Entry 7JVM (X-ray diffraction, 2.17 A resolution); this record covers chain A.

Chain A:
Protein: Tyrosine-protein phosphatase non-receptor type 11
Source organism: Homo sapiens
Notes: EC 3.1.3.48
UniProt: Q06124 (PTN11_HUMAN); residue numbers follow UniProt; this construct covers 1-525
Chain sequence (525 residues; row label = number of the first residue in the row):
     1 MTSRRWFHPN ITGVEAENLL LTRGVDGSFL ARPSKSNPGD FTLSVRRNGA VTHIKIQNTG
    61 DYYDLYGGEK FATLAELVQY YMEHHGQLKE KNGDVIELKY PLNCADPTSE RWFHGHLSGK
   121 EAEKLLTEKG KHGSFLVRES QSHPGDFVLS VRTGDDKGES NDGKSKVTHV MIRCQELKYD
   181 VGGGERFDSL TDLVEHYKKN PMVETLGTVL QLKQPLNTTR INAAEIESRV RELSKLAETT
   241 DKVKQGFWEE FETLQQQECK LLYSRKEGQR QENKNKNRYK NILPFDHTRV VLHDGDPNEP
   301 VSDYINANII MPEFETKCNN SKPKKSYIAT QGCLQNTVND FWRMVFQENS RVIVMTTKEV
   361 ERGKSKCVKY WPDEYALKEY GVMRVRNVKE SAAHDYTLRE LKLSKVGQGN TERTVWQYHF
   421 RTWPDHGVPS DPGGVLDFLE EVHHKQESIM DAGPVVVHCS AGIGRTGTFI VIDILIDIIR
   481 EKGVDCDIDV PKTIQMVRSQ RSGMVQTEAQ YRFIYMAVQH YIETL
Disordered / not traced: 1-2, 90-93, 141-143, 156-164, 237-244, 298-299, 314-324
Swiss-Prot annotation at these positions:
  - active site: Cys459 (Phosphocysteine intermediate)
  - binding site (substrate): Asp425, Cys459 to Arg465, Gln506
  - modified residue: Thr2 (N-acetylthreonine), Tyr62 (Phosphotyrosine), Tyr66 (Phosphotyrosine)
  - natural variant: Thr2 (T2I: In NS1), Thr42 (T42A: In NS1), Asn58 (N58K: In NS1), Thr59 (T59A: In NS1), Gly60 (G60A: In NS1; G60V: In myelodysplastic syndrome), Asp61 (D61G: In NS1; D61N: In NS1; D61V: In JMML; D61Y: In JMML), Tyr62 (Y62D: In NS1), Tyr63 (Y63C: In NS1), Glu69 (E69K: In JMML; E69Q: In NS1), Phe71 (F71K: In acute myeloid leukemia; F71L: In NS1), Ala72 (A72G: In NS1; A72S: In NS1; A72T: In JMML; A72V: In JMML), Thr73 (T73I: In NS1), 25 further natural variant entries in UniProt
  - mutagenesis: Cys459 (C459S: Abolishes phosphatase activity. Enhances interaction with NEDD9)

In short:
From UniProt: active-site residue Cys459, 9 substrate-binding residues and one mutagenesis site.
Chain A is Tyrosine-protein phosphatase non-receptor type 11 (Homo sapiens); the structure, Non-receptor
Protein Tyrosine Phosphatase SHP2 in Complex with Allosteric Inhibitor TNO155, was determined by X-ray
diffraction (same publication as 7JVN).
